6ENV - chain A; structure by X-ray diffraction, 1.82 A resolution.

[Chain A]
Name: Ferritin light chain
From: Equus caballus
Reference sequence: P02791 (FRIL_HORSE); residues 1-174 here correspond to UniProt positions 2-175 (UniProt number = residue number + 1)
Sequence (174 residues; numbered 1 to 174; the number before each row is that of its first residue):
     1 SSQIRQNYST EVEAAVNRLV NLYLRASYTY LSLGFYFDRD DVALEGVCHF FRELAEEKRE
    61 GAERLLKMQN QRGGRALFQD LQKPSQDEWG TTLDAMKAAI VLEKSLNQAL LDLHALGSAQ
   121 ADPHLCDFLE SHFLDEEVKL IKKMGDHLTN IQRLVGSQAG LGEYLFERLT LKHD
Disordered / not traced: 174
Swiss-Prot annotation at these positions:
  - region: E53 to E60 (Catalytic site for iron oxidation)
  - binding site (Fe cation): E53, E56, E57, E60, E63
  - modified residue: S1 (N-acetylserine)
Bound ions: Cd2+ site 1 near E11 (its only coordinating residue here); Cd2+ site 2 near C48 (its only coordinating residue here); Cd2+ site 3 near E53 (its only coordinating residue here); Cd2+ site 4: E56, E57, E60; Cd2+ site 5 near D80 (its only coordinating residue here); Cd2+ site 6 near E88 (its only coordinating residue here); gold ion site 1 near C126 (its only coordinating residue here); Cd2+ site 7 near D127 (its only coordinating residue here); Cd2+ site 8 near E130 (its only coordinating residue here); Cd2+ site 9 near H132 (its only coordinating residue here)
What the authors report for this chain:
  - gold ion coordination: C126

[Summary]
E56, E57 and E60 form the Cd2+ site 4. From UniProt: 5 Fe cation-binding residues. The paper reports gold ion
coordination by C126.
Chain A is Ferritin light chain (Equus caballus); the structure, X-ray structure of Au2phen-encapsulated horse
spleen apoferritin, was determined by X-ray diffraction (same publication as 6ENW).
